Entry 4D5E (X-ray diffraction, 1.43 A resolution); this record covers chains A and B.

[Chain A (and B)]
Protein: Cyclohexane-1,2-dione hydrolase
Organism: Azoarcus SP. BH72
Notes: EC 3.7.1.11; chain B of this document is another copy of the same molecule, construct and numbering; everything in this record applies to it too
UniProt: P0CH62 (CHDH_AZOSP); residues 1-589 here = UniProt positions 1-589
Chain sequence (589 residues; row label = number of the first residue in the row):
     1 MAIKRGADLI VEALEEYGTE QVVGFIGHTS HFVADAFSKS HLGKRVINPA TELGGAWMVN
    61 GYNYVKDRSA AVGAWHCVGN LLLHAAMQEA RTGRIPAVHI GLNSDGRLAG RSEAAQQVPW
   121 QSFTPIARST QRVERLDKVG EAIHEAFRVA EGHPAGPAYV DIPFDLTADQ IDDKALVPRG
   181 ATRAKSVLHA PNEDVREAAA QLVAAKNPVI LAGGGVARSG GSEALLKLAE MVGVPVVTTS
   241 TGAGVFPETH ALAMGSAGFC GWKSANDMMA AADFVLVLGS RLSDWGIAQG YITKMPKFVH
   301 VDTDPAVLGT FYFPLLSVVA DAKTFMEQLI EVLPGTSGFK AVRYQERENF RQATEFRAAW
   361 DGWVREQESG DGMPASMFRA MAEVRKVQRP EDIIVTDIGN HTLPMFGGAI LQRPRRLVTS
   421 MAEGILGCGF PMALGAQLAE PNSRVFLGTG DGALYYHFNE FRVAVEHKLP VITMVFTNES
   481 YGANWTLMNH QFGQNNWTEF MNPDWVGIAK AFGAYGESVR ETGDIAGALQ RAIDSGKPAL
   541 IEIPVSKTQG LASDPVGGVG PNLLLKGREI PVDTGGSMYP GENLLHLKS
Disordered / not traced: 1, 588-589 (chain B: 1, 589)
Swiss-Prot annotation at these positions:
  - binding site (thiamine diphosphate): Glu52
  - binding site (Mg(2+)): Asp451, Asn478
Metal / ion sites: Mg2+: Asp451, Asn478, Ser480 (together with thiamine diphosphate)
Ligand contacts:
  - 1PG (2-(2-{2-[2-(2-methoxy-ethoxy)-ethoxy]-ethoxy}-ethoxy)-ethanol): Gly513, Ala514, Tyr515, Ser535, Lys537
  - nonaethylene glycol (2PE): Arg444, Ile533, Asp534, Ser535, Gly536
  - FAD (flavin-adenine dinucleotide): Gly93, Arg94, His153, Gly213, Gly214, Gly215, Arg218, Ser219, Thr239, Ser240, Thr241, Ala257, Gly258, Phe259, Cys260, Gly261, Gly279, Ser280, Arg281, Leu282, Ser283, Trp285, Gly286, Ile287, Asp302, Thr303, Asp304, Val307, Ala320, Asp321, Ala322, Ile398, Thr402, Phe406, Ser420, Met421, Ala422, Gly424, Leu551
  - thiamine diphosphate (TPP), molecule 1: Phe25, Ile26, Gly27, Glu52, His76, Val78, Gly79, Leu82, Gln116
  - thiamine diphosphate (TPP), molecule 2: Ile398, Gly399, Asn400, His401, Gly424, Ile425, Leu426, Gly450, Asp451, Gly452, Ala453, Tyr456, Asn478, Ser480, Tyr481, Gly482, Ala483, Asn484, Phe500

[How chain A and chain B interact]
Pairs across the interface (213):
  Arg5(A) - Phe492(B)
  Gly24(A) - Trp497(B)
  Phe25(A) - Tyr456(B)
  Phe25(A) - Tyr481(B)
  Phe25(A) - Trp497(B)
  Ile26(A) - Tyr481(B)  hydrophobic
  Ile26(A) - Met488(B)  hydrophobic
  Ile26(A) - Asn496(B)
  Ile26(A) - Trp497(B)
  Gly27(A) - Asn484(B)
  His28(A) - Trp285(B)
  His28(A) - Asn484(B)
  His28(A) - Leu563(B)
  His31(A) - Asn484(B)  hydrogen bond
  His31(A) - Leu487(B)
  His31(A) - Met488(B)
  His31(A) - Gln491(B)  hydrogen bond
  His31(A) - Phe492(B)
  Phe32(A) - Gln491(B)
  Phe32(A) - Phe492(B)  hydrophobic
  Phe32(A) - Leu565(B)
  Ala34(A) - Trp497(B)  hydrophobic
  Asp35(A) - Phe492(B)
  Phe37(A) - Trp497(B)  hydrophobic
  Ser38(A) - Gln494(B)
  Ser38(A) - Asn496(B)  hydrogen bond
  Val46(A) - Trp497(B)
  Asn48(A) - Trp497(B)
  Pro49(A) - Tyr481(B)
  Ala50(A) - Tyr456(B)
  Thr51(A) - Tyr456(B)
  Glu52(A) - Tyr456(B)  hydrogen bond
  Leu53(A) - Leu82(B)  hydrophobic
  Val78(A) - Glu423(B)
  Val78(A) - Gly424(B)
  Leu81(A) - His84(B)
  Leu81(A) - Ala85(B)
  Leu81(A) - Gln88(B)
  Leu82(A) - Leu53(B)  hydrophobic
  Leu82(A) - Ala85(B)  hydrophobic
  His84(A) - Leu81(B)
  His84(A) - His84(B)
  His84(A) - Ser122(B)
  Ala85(A) - Leu81(B)
  Ala85(A) - Leu82(B)  hydrophobic
  Gln88(A) - Leu81(B)
  Gln88(A) - Pro119(B)
  Arg94(A) - Glu113(B)  salt bridge
  Leu108(A) - Asp284(B)
  Leu108(A) - Tyr291(B)  hydrophobic
  Arg111(A) - Tyr291(B)
  Arg111(A) - Phe311(B)
  Ser112(A) - Thr310(B)
  Glu113(A) - Arg94(B)  salt bridge
  Glu113(A) - Arg281(B)  salt bridge
  Glu113(A) - Ser283(B)
  Glu113(A) - Asp284(B)  hydrogen bond (backbone-backbone)
  Glu113(A) - Tyr291(B)  hydrogen bond (backbone-side chain)
  Glu113(A) - Val307(B)
  Ala114(A) - Asp284(B)
  Ala114(A) - Tyr291(B)  hydrogen bond (backbone-side chain)
  Ala115(A) - Asp284(B)  hydrogen bond (backbone-side chain)
  Ala115(A) - Trp285(B)  hydrophobic
  Ala115(A) - Ala422(B)
  Gln116(A) - Trp285(B)
  Gln116(A) - Glu423(B)  hydrogen bond (backbone-side chain)
  Gln116(A) - Gly424(B)
  Pro119(A) - Gln88(B)
  Pro119(A) - Ile126(B)  hydrophobic
  Gln121(A) - Pro125(B)
  Ser122(A) - His84(B)
  Ser122(A) - Ser122(B)  hydrogen bond (side chain-backbone)
  Ser122(A) - Pro125(B)
  Pro125(A) - Gln121(B)
  Pro125(A) - Ser122(B)
  Ile126(A) - Pro119(B)  hydrophobic
  Ile126(A) - Ser122(B)
  Arg135(A) - Asp573(B)
  Asp137(A) - Asp573(B)
  Asp137(A) - Tyr579(B)
  Glu141(A) - Pro580(B)
  Phe164(A) - Leu563(B)
  Phe164(A) - Leu565(B)  hydrophobic
  Asp165(A) - Leu565(B)
  Ala168(A) - Gly567(B)
  Asp169(A) - Gly567(B)
  Asp169(A) - Arg568(B)  hydrogen bond (side chain-backbone)
  Asp169(A) - Ile570(B)
  Gln170(A) - Arg568(B)  hydrogen bond (backbone-backbone)
  Gln170(A) - Glu569(B)
  Gln170(A) - Ile570(B)  hydrogen bond (backbone-backbone)
  Ile171(A) - Ile570(B)
  Ile171(A) - Val572(B)  hydrophobic
  Asp172(A) - Val572(B)
  Lys174(A) - Tyr579(B)
  Ala175(A) - Tyr579(B)
  Ala175(A) - Leu585(B)  hydrophobic
  Leu176(A) - Tyr579(B)  hydrophobic
  Pro178(A) - Pro580(B)
  Gly180(A) - Leu584(B)
  Arg281(A) - Glu113(B)  salt bridge
  Ser283(A) - Glu113(B)
  Asp284(A) - Leu108(B)
  Asp284(A) - Glu113(B)  hydrogen bond (backbone-backbone)
  Asp284(A) - Ala114(B)
  Asp284(A) - Ala115(B)  hydrogen bond (side chain-backbone)
  Trp285(A) - His28(B)
  Trp285(A) - Ala115(B)  hydrophobic
  Trp285(A) - Gln116(B)
  Tyr291(A) - Leu108(B)  hydrophobic
  Tyr291(A) - Arg111(B)
  Tyr291(A) - Glu113(B)  hydrogen bond (side chain-backbone)
  Tyr291(A) - Ala114(B)  hydrogen bond (side chain-backbone)
  Val307(A) - Glu113(B)
  Thr310(A) - Ser112(B)  hydrogen bond
  Phe311(A) - Arg111(B)
  Ala422(A) - Ala115(B)
  Glu423(A) - Val78(B)
  Glu423(A) - Gln116(B)  hydrogen bond (side chain-backbone)
  Gly424(A) - Val78(B)
  Gly424(A) - Gln116(B)
  Tyr455(A) - Asn459(B)  hydrogen bond (backbone-side chain)
  Tyr455(A) - Arg462(B)
  Tyr455(A) - Phe512(B)
  Tyr456(A) - Phe25(B)
  Tyr456(A) - Ala50(B)
  Tyr456(A) - Thr51(B)
  Tyr456(A) - Glu52(B)  hydrogen bond
  Tyr456(A) - Leu82(B)  hydrophobic
  Tyr456(A) - Asn459(B)  hydrogen bond (backbone-side chain)
  Phe458(A) - Phe458(B)  hydrophobic
  Phe458(A) - Asn459(B)
  Asn459(A) - Tyr455(B)  hydrogen bond (side chain-backbone)
  Asn459(A) - Tyr456(B)  hydrogen bond (side chain-backbone)
  Asn459(A) - Phe458(B)
  Arg462(A) - Tyr455(B)
  Arg462(A) - Tyr481(B)  hydrogen bond
  Arg462(A) - Phe500(B)
  Arg462(A) - Met501(B)
  Val465(A) - Met501(B)  hydrophobic
  Glu466(A) - Phe500(B)
  Glu466(A) - Met501(B)  hydrogen bond (side chain-backbone)
  Tyr481(A) - Phe25(B)
  Tyr481(A) - Ile26(B)  hydrophobic
  Tyr481(A) - Pro49(B)
  Tyr481(A) - Arg462(B)  hydrogen bond
  Asn484(A) - Gly27(B)
  Asn484(A) - His28(B)
  Asn484(A) - His31(B)  hydrogen bond
  Leu487(A) - His31(B)
  Met488(A) - Ile26(B)  hydrophobic
  Met488(A) - His31(B)
  Gln491(A) - His31(B)  hydrogen bond
  Gln491(A) - Phe32(B)
  Phe492(A) - His31(B)
  Phe492(A) - Phe32(B)  hydrophobic
  Phe492(A) - Asp35(B)
  Asn496(A) - Ile26(B)
  Asn496(A) - Ser38(B)
  Trp497(A) - Gly24(B)
  Trp497(A) - Phe25(B)
  Trp497(A) - Ile26(B)
  Trp497(A) - Ala34(B)  hydrophobic
  Trp497(A) - Phe37(B)  hydrophobic
  Trp497(A) - Val46(B)
  Trp497(A) - Asn48(B)
  Phe500(A) - Arg462(B)
  Phe500(A) - Glu466(B)
  Met501(A) - Arg462(B)
  Met501(A) - Val465(B)  hydrophobic
  Met501(A) - Glu466(B)  hydrogen bond (backbone-side chain)
  Met501(A) - Phe512(B)
  Pro503(A) - Ala511(B)
  Pro503(A) - Phe512(B)  hydrophobic
  Asp504(A) - Ala511(B)  hydrogen bond (backbone-backbone)
  Ile508(A) - Ile508(B)  hydrophobic
  Ile508(A) - Ala511(B)  hydrophobic
  Ile508(A) - Phe512(B)  hydrophobic
  Ala511(A) - Pro503(B)
  Ala511(A) - Asp504(B)  hydrogen bond (backbone-backbone)
  Ala511(A) - Ile508(B)  hydrophobic
  Phe512(A) - Tyr455(B)
  Phe512(A) - Met501(B)
  Phe512(A) - Pro503(B)  hydrophobic
  Phe512(A) - Ile508(B)  hydrophobic
  Leu563(A) - His28(B)
  Leu563(A) - Phe164(B)
  Leu565(A) - Phe32(B)
  Leu565(A) - Asp105(B)
  Leu565(A) - Phe164(B)  hydrophobic
  Leu565(A) - Asp165(B)
  Leu565(A) - Ala168(B)  hydrophobic
  Gly567(A) - Ala168(B)
  Gly567(A) - Asp169(B)
  Gly567(A) - Gln170(B)  hydrogen bond (backbone-side chain)
  Arg568(A) - Asp169(B)  hydrogen bond (backbone-side chain)
  Arg568(A) - Gln170(B)  hydrogen bond (backbone-backbone)
  Glu569(A) - Ile3(B)
  Glu569(A) - Gln170(B)
  Ile570(A) - Asp169(B)
  Ile570(A) - Gln170(B)  hydrogen bond (backbone-backbone)
  Ile570(A) - Ile171(B)
  Val572(A) - Ile171(B)  hydrophobic
  Asp573(A) - Arg135(B)
  Asp573(A) - Asp137(B)
  Tyr579(A) - Asp137(B)
  Tyr579(A) - Lys174(B)
  Tyr579(A) - Ala175(B)
  Tyr579(A) - Leu176(B)  hydrophobic
  Pro580(A) - Glu141(B)
  Pro580(A) - Pro178(B)
  Leu584(A) - Gly180(B)
  Leu585(A) - Ala175(B)  hydrophobic
Interface residues without a listed pair, chain A (111 interface residues in all): Ile3, Val33, Ala74, Asp105, Gln117, Leu136, Arg179, Ile425, Leu426, Thr498, Gly507, Leu564, Glu582
Interface residues without a listed pair, chain B (114 interface residues in all): Arg5, Val33, Ala74, Gln117, Leu136, Asp172, Arg179, Ile425, Leu426, Phe461, Thr498, Gly507, Leu564, Pro571, Glu582

[Overview]
Chain A and chain B form an interface of 111 and 114 residues respectively; the contacts include 36 hydrogen
bonds and 4 salt bridges. Polar contacts include Arg94(A)-Glu113(B), Glu113(A)-Arg281(B) and
His31(A)-Asn484(B). Bound to chain A: flavin-adenine dinucleotide, thiamine diphosphate, compound 1PG and
nonaethylene glycol.
Chain A and chain B are both Cyclohexane-1,2-dione hydrolase (Azoarcus SP. BH72); the structure, Crystal
Structure of recombinant wildtype CDH, was determined by X-ray diffraction (same publication as 4D5G).
